Entry 4YE4 (X-ray diffraction, 2.72 A resolution); this record covers chains G and L of the 3 polymer chains in the assembly.

# Chain G
Molecule: HT593.1 gp120
Organism: Human immunodeficiency virus
Sequence (356 residues; row label = number of the first residue in the row; note: 95 numbers in that range are skipped by the numbering (no residue carries them; nothing is unmodelled there)):
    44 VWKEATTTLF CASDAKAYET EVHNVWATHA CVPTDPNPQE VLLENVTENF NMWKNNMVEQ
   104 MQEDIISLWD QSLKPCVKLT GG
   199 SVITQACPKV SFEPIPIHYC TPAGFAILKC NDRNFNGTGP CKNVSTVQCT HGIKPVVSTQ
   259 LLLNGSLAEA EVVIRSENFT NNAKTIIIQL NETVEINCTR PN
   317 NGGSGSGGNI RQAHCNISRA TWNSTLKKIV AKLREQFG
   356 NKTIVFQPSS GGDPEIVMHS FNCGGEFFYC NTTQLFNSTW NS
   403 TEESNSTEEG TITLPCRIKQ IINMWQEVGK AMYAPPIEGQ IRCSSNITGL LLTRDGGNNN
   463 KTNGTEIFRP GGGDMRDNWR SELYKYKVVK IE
Not modelled in the structure: 44-45, 79-80, 317-325, 403-410, 494
Disulfides: Cys119-Cys205, Cys218-Cys247, Cys228-Cys239, Cys296-Cys331, Cys378-Cys445, Cys385-Cys418
Covalent attachments: N-acetylglucosamine (NAG) linked to Asn234, Asn262, Asn276, Asn289, Asn295, Asn386, Asn392, Asn448

# Chain L
Molecule: Light chain of HJ16
Organism: Homo sapiens
Sequence (218 residues; row label = number of the first residue in the row):
     1 DVVMTQSPEF LAVSLGERAT LECKSSHSLL YAPYDKDALV WYQQKPGQPP KLLLDWASSR
    61 RSGVSDRFSA TSASGRYFTL TISNFRADDV ATYYCQQTRW TPPTFGGGTK VDLNRTVAAP
   121 SVFIFPPSDE QLKSGTASVV CLLNNFYPRE AKVQWKVDNA LQSGNSQESV TEQDSKDSTY
   181 SLSSTLTLSK ADYEKHKVYA CEVTHQGLSS PVTKSFNR
Not modelled in the structure: 1
Disulfides: Cys23-Cys95, Cys141-Cys201

# How chain G and chain L interact
Contacting residue pairs (15):
  Thr278(G) with Pro33(L)
  Asn280(G) with Tyr31(L), hydrogen bond; Pro33(L)
  Gly458(G) with Tyr31(L)
  Gly459(G) with Tyr31(L), hydrogen bond (backbone-side chain); Arg99(L)
  Asn460(G) with Thr98(L); Arg99(L); Thr101(L)
  Asn461(G) with Arg99(L); Trp100(L); Thr101(L), hydrogen bond (backbone-backbone)
  Asn462(G) with Thr101(L)
  Lys463(G) with His27(L); Trp100(L)
Interface residues without a listed pair, chain G (9 interface residues in all): Asn279
Interface residues without a listed pair, chain L (8 interface residues in all): Ala32

# Overview
The interface between chain G and chain L involves 9 residues on one side and 8 on the other; the contacts
include 3 hydrogen bonds. Polar pairs include Asn280(G)-Tyr31(L), Gly459(G)-Tyr31(L) and Asn461(G)-Thr101(L).
Here chain G is HT593.1 gp120 (Human immunodeficiency virus) and chain L is Light chain of HJ16 (Homo
sapiens). Entry 4YE4 (Crystal Structure of Neutralizing Antibody HJ16 in Complex with HIV-1 gp120) was
determined by X-ray diffraction (same publication as 4YDI, 4YDJ, 4YDK and 4YDL).
